7Q5U - chains AAA and LLL; structure by X-ray diffraction, 2.40 A resolution.

== Chain AAA ==
Protein: Tyrosine-protein kinase SYK
From: Homo sapiens
Notes: EC 2.7.10.2
Reference sequence: P43405 (KSYK_HUMAN); residue numbers follow UniProt; this construct covers 6-269
Chain sequence (265 residues; each row starts with the number of its first residue):
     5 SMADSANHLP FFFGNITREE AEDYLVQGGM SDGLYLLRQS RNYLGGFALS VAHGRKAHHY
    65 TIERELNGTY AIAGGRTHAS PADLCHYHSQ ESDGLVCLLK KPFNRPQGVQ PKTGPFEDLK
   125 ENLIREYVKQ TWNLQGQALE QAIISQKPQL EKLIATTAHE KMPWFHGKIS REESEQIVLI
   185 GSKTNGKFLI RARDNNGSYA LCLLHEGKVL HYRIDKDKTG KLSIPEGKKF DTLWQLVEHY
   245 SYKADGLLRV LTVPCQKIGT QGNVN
Not modelled in the structure: 263-269
Construct notes: expression tag (5)
Swiss-Prot annotation at these positions:
  - modified residue: Tyr-28 (Phosphotyrosine), Ser-44 (Phosphoserine), Tyr-47 (Phosphotyrosine), Tyr-131 (Phosphotyrosine), Ser-202 (Phosphoserine), Thr-256 (Phosphothreonine)
Residues lining bound ligands: 1-ethoxy-2-(2-ethoxyethoxy)ethane (P4G): Glu-24, Asp-27, Tyr-28, Gln-31, Lys-116

== Chain LLL ==
Protein: T-cell surface glycoprotein CD3 gamma chain
Reference sequence: P09693 (CD3G_HUMAN); numbering as in UniProt (aligned over 157-176)
Chain sequence (20 residues; row label = number of the first residue in the row):
   157 DQLYQPLKDR EDDQYSHLQG
Not modelled in the structure: 157
Modified residues: Tyr-160 (O-phosphotyrosine; PTR); Tyr-171 (O-phosphotyrosine; PTR)
Swiss-Prot annotation at these positions:
  - mutagenesis: Tyr-160 (Y160A: Abolishes lysosomal targeting), Leu-163 (L163A: Abolishes lysosomal targeting)

== How chain AAA and chain LLL interact ==
Contacting residue pairs - 44 pairs, chain AAA then chain LLL:
  Arg-22(AAA) / Asp-169(LLL)  salt bridge
  Arg-22(AAA) / Gln-170(LLL)  hydrogen bond (side chain-backbone)
  Arg-22(AAA) / Tyr-171(LLL)
  Glu-23(AAA) / Glu-167(LLL)
  Arg-42(AAA) / Tyr-171(LLL)
  His-62(AAA) / Ser-172(LLL)
  His-63(AAA) / Tyr-171(LLL)
  His-63(AAA) / Ser-172(LLL)  hydrogen bond (backbone-backbone)
  Tyr-64(AAA) / Ser-172(LLL)
  Tyr-64(AAA) / His-173(LLL)
  Thr-65(AAA) / Tyr-171(LLL)
  Ile-76(AAA) / Leu-174(LLL)  hydrophobic
  Ala-77(AAA) / Leu-174(LLL)
  Gly-79(AAA) / Leu-174(LLL)
  Gly-98(AAA) / His-173(LLL)
  Gly-98(AAA) / Leu-174(LLL)
  Gly-98(AAA) / Gln-175(LLL)  hydrogen bond (backbone-backbone)
  Leu-99(AAA) / Leu-174(LLL)
  Arg-175(AAA) / Leu-159(LLL)  hydrogen bond (side chain-backbone)
  Arg-175(AAA) / Tyr-160(LLL)
  Arg-195(AAA) / Tyr-160(LLL)
  Arg-197(AAA) / Tyr-160(LLL)
  Leu-214(AAA) / Gln-161(LLL)
  His-215(AAA) / Tyr-160(LLL)
  His-215(AAA) / Gln-161(LLL)  hydrogen bond (backbone-backbone)
  Tyr-216(AAA) / Gln-161(LLL)
  Tyr-216(AAA) / Pro-162(LLL)
  Arg-217(AAA) / Tyr-160(LLL)
  Ile-228(AAA) / Leu-163(LLL)  hydrophobic
  Pro-229(AAA) / Leu-163(LLL)
  Glu-230(AAA) / Leu-163(LLL)
  Glu-230(AAA) / Arg-166(LLL)
  Gly-231(AAA) / Leu-163(LLL)
  Gly-231(AAA) / Arg-166(LLL)
  Lys-232(AAA) / Arg-166(LLL)
  Lys-232(AAA) / Asp-169(LLL)  salt bridge
  Lys-232(AAA) / Tyr-171(LLL)
  Lys-247(AAA) / Glu-167(LLL)  salt bridge
  Asp-249(AAA) / Arg-166(LLL)  salt bridge
  Asp-249(AAA) / Glu-167(LLL)  hydrogen bond (side chain-backbone)
  Gly-250(AAA) / Leu-163(LLL)
  Gly-250(AAA) / Lys-164(LLL)  hydrogen bond (backbone-backbone)
  Leu-251(AAA) / Leu-163(LLL)
  Leu-252(AAA) / Lys-164(LLL)
Interface residues without a listed pair, chain AAA (34 interface residues in all): Asn-46, Gly-78, Asp-97, Ala-204, Tyr-244
Interface residues without a listed pair, chain LLL (16 interface residues in all): Gly-176

== In short ==
34 residues of chain AAA face 16 of chain LLL across their interface, with 7 hydrogen bonds and 4 salt
bridges. Polar pairs include Arg-22(AAA)/Asp-169(LLL), Lys-232(AAA)/Asp-169(LLL) and
Lys-247(AAA)/Glu-167(LLL). Bound to chain AAA: 1-ethoxy-2-(2-ethoxyethoxy)ethane. From UniProt: 2 mutagenesis
sites on chain LLL.
Here chain AAA is Tyrosine-protein kinase SYK (Homo sapiens) and chain LLL is T-cell surface glycoprotein CD3
gamma chain. Entry 7Q5U (The tandem SH2 domains of SYK with a bound CD3G diphospho-ITAM peptide) was
determined by X-ray diffraction (same publication as 7Q5T, 7Q5W and 7Q63).
